Entry 1JNM (X-ray diffraction, 2.20 A resolution); this record covers chains A and B of the 4 polymer chains in the assembly.

[Chain A (and B)]
Molecule: Proto-oncogene C-jun
Organism: Homo sapiens
Notes: fragment: bZIP domain; chain B of this document is another copy of the same molecule, construct and numbering; everything in this record applies to it too
UniProtKB: P05412 (AP1_HUMAN); numbering as in UniProt (aligned over 254-315)
Sequence (62 residues; numbered 254 to 315; the number before each row is that of its first residue):
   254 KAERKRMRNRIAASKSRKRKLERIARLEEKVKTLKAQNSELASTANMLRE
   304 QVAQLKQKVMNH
Not modelled in the structure: 310-315 (chain B: 311-315)
Sequence notes: engineered mutation Ser269 (Cys in P05412)
Curated features (UniProtKB/Swiss-Prot):
  - region: Leu280 to Leu308 (Leucine-zipper)
  - site: Arg272 (Necessary for synergistic transcriptional activity with SMAD3)
  - modified residue: Lys271 (N6-acetyllysine), Thr286 (Phosphothreonine)
  - mutagenesis: Arg272 (R272V: Abolishes the synergistic activity with SMAD3 to activate TGF-beta-mediated transcription), Thr286 (T286A: Complete loss of PAK2-mediated phosphorylation; when associated with A-2; A-8; A-89; and A-93)

[Interface between chain A and chain B]
Pairs across the interface (32):
  Lys273(A) with Lys273(B); Ile277(B)
  Arg276(A) with Ile277(B); Glu281(B), salt bridge
  Ile277(A) with Ile277(B), hydrophobic
  Leu280(A) with Glu281(B)
  Glu281(A) with Arg276(B), salt bridge; Leu280(B)
  Lys283(A) with Lys288(B)
  Val284(A) with Val284(B), hydrophobic; Leu287(B), hydrophobic
  Leu287(A) with Val284(B); Leu287(B), hydrophobic; Lys288(B); Asn291(B)
  Lys288(A) with Leu287(B)
  Gln290(A) with Asn291(B), hydrogen bond
  Asn291(A) with Leu287(B); Gln290(B), hydrogen bond; Asn291(B), hydrogen bond; Leu294(B)
  Leu294(A) with Asn291(B); Leu294(B), hydrophobic
  Ala298(A) with Leu301(B)
  Leu301(A) with Ala298(B); Arg302(B)
  Arg302(A) with Leu301(B)
  Gln304(A) with Val305(B)
  Val305(A) with Gln304(B); Leu308(B)
  Leu308(A) with Leu308(B)
  Lys309(A) with Leu308(B)
Also at the interface, not in a pair above, chain A (21 interface residues in all): Ala295, Thr297
Also at the interface, not in a pair above, chain B (21 interface residues in all): Lys283, Ala295, Thr297, Lys309

[Summary]
Chain A and chain B each contribute 21 residues to their interface, with 3 hydrogen bonds and 2 salt bridges.
Among the polar pairs are Arg276(A)-Glu281(B), Gln290(A)-Asn291(B) and Asn291(A)-Asn291(B). Curated annotation
(UniProt) lists 2 mutagenesis sites on chain A.
Both chains are Proto-oncogene C-jun (Homo sapiens). Entry 1JNM (Crystal Structure of the Jun/CRE Complex) was
determined by X-ray diffraction.
